PDB entry 8DPA | X-ray diffraction, 1.84 A resolution | chains A and B

# Chain A (and B)
Name: AvrM14-B
Source organism: Melampsora lini
Notes: chain B of this document is another copy of the same molecule, construct and numbering; everything in this record applies to it too
UniProt: A0A1B2CW14 (A0A1B2CW14_MELLI); residue numbers follow UniProt; this construct covers 21-166
Amino-acid sequence (148 residues; row label = number of the first residue in the row):
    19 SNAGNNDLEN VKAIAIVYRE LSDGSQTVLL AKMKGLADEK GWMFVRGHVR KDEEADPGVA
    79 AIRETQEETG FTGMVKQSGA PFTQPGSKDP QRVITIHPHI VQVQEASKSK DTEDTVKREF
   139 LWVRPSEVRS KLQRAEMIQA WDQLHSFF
Disordered / not traced: 19-21, 54-57 (chain B: 19-23, 54-57, 105-106, 122-133)
Differences from the reference sequence: expression tag (19-20)

# Interface between chain A and chain B
Pairs across the interface (170; chain A residue first):
  Ile32(A) with Glu154(B)
  Tyr36(A) with Phe165(B); Phe166(B), hydrophobic
  Arg37(A) with Gln84(B), hydrogen bond (side chain-backbone); Glu85(B), hydrogen bond (side chain-backbone); Gly88(B); Trp140(B)
  Gln44(A) with Pro143(B); Phe165(B); Phe166(B)
  Thr45(A) with Trp140(B); Val141(B); Arg142(B)
  Val46(A) with Leu139(B); Trp140(B); Val141(B), hydrogen bond (backbone-backbone); Val146(B), hydrophobic; Phe166(B), hydrophobic
  Leu47(A) with Phe138(B), hydrophobic; Leu139(B); Trp140(B)
  Leu48(A) with Phe138(B); Leu139(B), hydrogen bond (backbone-backbone); Val141(B), hydrophobic; Lys149(B)
  Ala49(A) with Glu137(B); Phe138(B), hydrophobic
  Lys50(A) with Arg136(B); Glu137(B), hydrogen bond (backbone-backbone)
  Met51(A) with Lys135(B)
  Lys52(A) with Lys135(B); Glu137(B)
  Lys58(A) with Gln151(B); Arg152(B)
  Gly59(A) with Lys149(B); Gln151(B)
  Trp60(A) with Glu137(B); Leu139(B), hydrophobic; Lys149(B), hydrogen bond (backbone-backbone); Leu150(B)
  Met61(A) with Met155(B), hydrophobic
  Phe62(A) with Val146(B), hydrophobic; Leu150(B), hydrophobic; Met155(B), hydrogen bond (backbone-side chain); Trp159(B), hydrophobic
  Arg64(A) with Glu154(B), salt bridge
  Glu86(A) with Arg136(B), salt bridge; Phe138(B)
  Thr87(A) with Arg37(B), hydrogen bond (backbone-side chain); Phe89(B)
  Phe89(A) with Thr87(B); Gly88(B); Phe89(B), hydrophobic; Trp140(B), hydrophobic
  Lys94(A) with Phe165(B)
  Gln95(A) with Leu162(B); Phe165(B)
  Gly97(A) with Gln161(B); Leu162(B)
  Ala98(A) with Gln161(B), hydrogen bond (backbone-side chain)
  Phe100(A) with Glu154(B); Gln157(B); Ala158(B); Gln161(B)
  Gln102(A) with Ala153(B); Glu154(B)
  Ile114(A) with Glu154(B)
  Pro116(A) with Ala158(B), hydrophobic; Gln161(B); Leu162(B)
  His117(A) with Leu162(B)
  Ile118(A) with Leu162(B), hydrophobic; Phe165(B), hydrophobic; Phe166(B), hydrophobic
  Glu123(A) with Gln84(B), hydrogen bond; Gly88(B)
  Ser125(A) with Gln84(B), hydrogen bond (backbone-side chain)
  Ser127(A) with Gln84(B), hydrogen bond; Glu85(B), hydrogen bond (side chain-backbone)
  Lys128(A) with Arg68(B)
  Asp129(A) with Arg142(B), salt bridge
  Thr130(A) with Arg142(B)
  Glu131(A) with Arg142(B), salt bridge
  Asp132(A) with Glu82(B); Glu86(B)
  Thr133(A) with Glu85(B); Trp140(B); Arg142(B), hydrogen bond
  Val134(A) with Trp140(B); Arg142(B)
  Lys135(A) with Met51(B); Lys52(B), hydrogen bond (backbone-backbone); Leu139(B); Trp140(B), hydrogen bond (backbone-backbone)
  Arg136(A) with Lys50(B); Met51(B), hydrogen bond; Glu86(B), salt bridge; Phe138(B); Leu139(B)
  Glu137(A) with Leu48(B); Ala49(B); Lys50(B), hydrogen bond (backbone-backbone); Lys52(B); Trp60(B); Glu137(B); Phe138(B); Leu139(B)
  Phe138(A) with Leu47(B), hydrophobic; Leu48(B); Ala49(B), hydrophobic; Glu86(B); Thr87(B); Glu137(B); Phe138(B), hydrogen bond (backbone-backbone)
  Leu139(A) with Val46(B); Leu47(B); Leu48(B), hydrogen bond (backbone-backbone); Trp60(B), hydrophobic; Arg136(B); Glu137(B)
  Trp140(A) with Arg37(B); Thr45(B); Val46(B); Leu47(B); Phe89(B), hydrophobic; Val121(B), hydrophobic; Val134(B)
  Val141(A) with Thr45(B), hydrogen bond (backbone-side chain); Val46(B), hydrogen bond (backbone-backbone); Leu48(B), hydrophobic
  Pro143(A) with Gln44(B)
  Val146(A) with Val46(B), hydrophobic; Phe62(B), hydrophobic
  Lys149(A) with Leu48(B); Gly59(B); Trp60(B), hydrogen bond (backbone-backbone)
  Leu150(A) with Trp60(B); Phe62(B), hydrophobic
  Gln151(A) with Gly59(B)
  Arg152(A) with Lys58(B)
  Glu154(A) with Ile32(B); Arg64(B), salt bridge; Phe100(B); Gln102(B); Ile114(B)
  Met155(A) with Ile32(B), hydrophobic; Met61(B), hydrophobic; Phe62(B), hydrogen bond (side chain-backbone); Arg64(B)
  Gln157(A) with Phe100(B)
  Ala158(A) with Ile34(B); Phe100(B)
  Trp159(A) with Phe62(B), hydrophobic
  Gln161(A) with Ala98(B), hydrogen bond (side chain-backbone); Phe100(B); Pro116(B)
  Leu162(A) with Ile34(B), hydrophobic; Gln95(B); Gly97(B); Pro116(B), hydrophobic; His117(B); Ile118(B), hydrophobic
  Phe165(A) with Tyr36(B); Lys94(B); Gln95(B); Ile118(B), hydrophobic
  Phe166(A) with Tyr36(B), hydrophobic; Gln44(B); Val46(B), hydrophobic; Ile118(B), hydrophobic
Interface residues without a listed pair, chain A (72 interface residues in all): Ile34, Val35, Leu39, Gly88, Ser96, Val121, Lys126, Arg142, Ala153
Interface residues without a listed pair, chain B (64 interface residues in all): Val35

# In short
The interface between chain A and chain B involves 72 residues on one side and 64 on the other, with 25
hydrogen bonds and 6 salt bridges. Among the polar pairs are Arg64(A)-Glu154(B), Glu86(A)-Arg136(B) and
Asp129(A)-Arg142(B).
Both chains are AvrM14-B (Melampsora lini). Entry 8DPA (Crystal structure of the homodimeric AvrM14-B Nudix
hydrolase effector from Melampsora lini) was determined by X-ray diffraction, deposited together with 8DP8 and
8DP9.
